PDB entry 7UPY | electron microscopy, 3.10 A resolution | chains H and L of the 9 polymer chains in the assembly

# Chain H
Name: SP1-77 Fab heavy chain
Organism: Homo sapiens
Notes: antibody fragment or engineered binder
Sequence (451 residues; numbered 1 to 440 plus 11 insertion-coded residues; the number before each row is that of its first residue; a row labelled like 82A-82C holds insertion residues (82A, then the next letters in order)):
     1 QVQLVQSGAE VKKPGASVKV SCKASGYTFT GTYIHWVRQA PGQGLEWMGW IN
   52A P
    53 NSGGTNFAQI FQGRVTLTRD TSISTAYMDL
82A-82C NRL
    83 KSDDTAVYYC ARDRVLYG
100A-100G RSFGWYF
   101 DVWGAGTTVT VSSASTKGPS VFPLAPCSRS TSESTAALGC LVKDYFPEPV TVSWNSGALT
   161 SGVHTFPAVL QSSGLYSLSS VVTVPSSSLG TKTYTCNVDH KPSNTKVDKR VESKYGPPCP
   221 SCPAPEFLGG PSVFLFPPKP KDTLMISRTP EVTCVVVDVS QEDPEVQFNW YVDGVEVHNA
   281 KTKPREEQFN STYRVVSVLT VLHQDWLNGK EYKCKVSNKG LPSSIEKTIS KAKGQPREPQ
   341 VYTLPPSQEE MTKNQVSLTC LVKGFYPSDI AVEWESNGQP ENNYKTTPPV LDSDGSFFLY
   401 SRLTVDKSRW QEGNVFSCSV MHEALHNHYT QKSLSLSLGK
Disordered / not traced: 215-440
Cystine bridges: Cys22-Cys92, Cys140-Cys196

# Chain L
Name: SP1-77 Fab light chain
Organism: Homo sapiens
Notes: antibody fragment or engineered binder
Sequence (213 residues; row label = number of the first residue in the row; note: 1 number in that range is skipped by the numbering (no residue carries it; nothing is unmodelled there)):
     1 DIQMTQSPSS LSASVGDRVT ITCQASQDIS DYLNWYQQQP GKAPKLLIYD ASNLETGVPS
    61 RFSGSGSGTD FTFTISSLQP EDIGTYYCQQ YDNL
    96 PTFGGGTKLE IKRTVAAPSV FIFPPSDEQL KSGTASVVCL LNNFYPREAK VQWKVDNALQ
   156 SGNSQESVTE QDSKDSTYSL SSTLTLSKAD YEKHKVYACE VTHQGLSSPV TKSFNRGEC
Disordered / not traced: 214
Cystine bridges: Cys23-Cys88, Cys134-Cys194

# Interface between chain H and chain L
Pairs across the interface (69; chain H residue first):
  Val37(H) - Phe98(L)  hydrophobic
  Gln39(H) - Gln38(L)  hydrogen bond
  Gln39(H) - Tyr87(L)
  Gln43(H) - Tyr87(L)
  Gly44(H) - Tyr87(L)
  Leu45(H) - Pro44(L)  hydrophobic
  Leu45(H) - Tyr87(L)  hydrophobic
  Leu45(H) - Phe98(L)  hydrophobic
  Trp47(H) - Leu94(L)  hydrophobic
  Trp47(H) - Pro96(L)
  Asn58(H) - Leu94(L)
  Tyr91(H) - Gln38(L)  hydrogen bond
  Tyr91(H) - Ala43(L)  hydrophobic
  Arg96(H) - Glu55(L)  salt bridge
  Tyr99(H) - Tyr49(L)
  Arg100A(H) - Asp31(L)  salt bridge
  Arg100A(H) - Tyr32(L)
  Arg100A(H) - Asp50(L)
  Arg100A(H) - Tyr91(L)  hydrogen bond
  Phe100C(H) - Tyr32(L)  hydrophobic
  Phe100C(H) - Tyr91(L)
  Gly100D(H) - Asn34(L)
  Gly100D(H) - Tyr91(L)
  Trp100E(H) - Tyr91(L)
  Trp100E(H) - Pro96(L)
  Tyr100F(H) - Asn34(L)
  Tyr100F(H) - Tyr36(L)
  Tyr100F(H) - Tyr49(L)  hydrophobic
  Tyr100F(H) - Asp50(L)  hydrogen bond
  Tyr100F(H) - Tyr91(L)
  Phe100G(H) - Tyr36(L)  hydrogen bond (backbone-side chain)
  Phe100G(H) - Leu46(L)
  Phe100G(H) - Gln89(L)
  Phe100G(H) - Phe98(L)  hydrophobic
  Asp101(H) - Glu55(L)
  Trp103(H) - Ala43(L)  hydrophobic
  Trp103(H) - Pro44(L)
  Gly104(H) - Ala43(L)
  Phe122(H) - Ser121(L)
  Phe122(H) - Glu123(L)
  Phe122(H) - Gln124(L)
  Pro123(H) - Ser121(L)
  Pro123(H) - Glu123(L)
  Leu124(H) - Phe118(L)  hydrophobic
  Ala125(H) - Phe118(L)
  Ala125(H) - Pro119(L)
  Pro126(H) - Ile117(L)
  Pro126(H) - Pro119(L)
  Cys127(H) - Glu213(L)  hydrogen bond (side chain-backbone)
  Ser128(H) - Glu213(L)
  Thr135(H) - Phe116(L)
  Ala137(H) - Phe116(L)  hydrophobic
  Ala137(H) - Phe118(L)
  Leu141(H) - Gln124(L)
  Leu141(H) - Ser131(L)
  His164(H) - Asn137(L)  hydrogen bond
  His164(H) - Ser174(L)  hydrogen bond
  Phe166(H) - Leu135(L)  hydrophobic
  Phe166(H) - Ser162(L)
  Phe166(H) - Thr164(L)
  Phe166(H) - Leu175(L)
  Phe166(H) - Ser176(L)
  Pro167(H) - Ser162(L)
  Pro167(H) - Val163(L)
  Val169(H) - Gln160(L)
  Val169(H) - Ser162(L)
  Val181(H) - Leu135(L)  hydrophobic
  Thr183(H) - Asn137(L)
  Lys209(H) - Glu123(L)  salt bridge
Interface residues without a listed pair, chain H (46 interface residues in all): Glu46, Phe59, Gly100, Val121, Ala136, Leu138, Lys143, Leu170, Gln171, Ser179
Interface residues without a listed pair, chain L (40 interface residues in all): Lys42, Thr129, Val133, Asn138, Glu161

# Summary
46 residues of chain H and 40 residues of chain L are in contact, with 8 hydrogen bonds and 3 salt bridges.
Polar pairs include Arg96(H)-Glu55(L), Arg100A(H)-Asp31(L) and Lys209(H)-Glu123(L).
Chain H is SP1-77 Fab heavy chain and chain L is SP1-77 Fab light chain, both from Homo sapiens; the
structure, An antibody from single human VH-rearranging mouse neutralizes all SARS-CoV-2 variants through BA.5
by inhibiting membrane ..., was determined by electron microscopy (same publication as 7UPW and 7UPX).
